PDB entry 7C7A | electron microscopy, 2.80 A resolution | chains A and J of the 13 polymer chains in the assembly

Chain A:
Molecule: Ribonuclease MRP RNA subunit NME1
Source organism: Saccharomyces cerevisiae (strain ATCC 204508 / S288c)
Sequence (340 nucleotides; row label = number of the first residue in the row):
     1 AAUCCAUGACCAAAGAAUCGUCACAAAUCGAAGCUUACAAAAUGGAGUAA
    51 AAUUUUGUUUACUCAGUAAUAUGCUUUGGGUUGAAAGUCUCCCACCAAUU
   101 CGUAUGCGGAAAACGUAAUGAGAUUUAAAAAUUUUAAAUUGUUUAAAUCA
   151 ACUCAUUAAGGAGGAUGCCCUUGGGUAUUCUGCUUCUUGACCUGGUACCU
   201 CUAUUGCAGGGUACUGGUGUUUUCUUCGGUACUGGAUUCCGUUUGUAUGG
   251 AAUCUAAACCAUAGUUAUGACGAUUGCUCUUUCCCGUGCUGGAUCGAGUA
   301 ACCCAAUGGAGCUUACUAUUCUUGGUCCAUGGAUUCACCC
Unresolved in the structure: 132-136, 336-340

Chain J:
Protein: Ribonuclease P/MRP protein subunit RPP1
Source organism: Saccharomyces cerevisiae (strain ATCC 204508 / S288c)
Notes: EC 3.1.26.5
UniProt: P38786 (RPP1_YEAST); residue numbers follow UniProt; this construct covers 1-293
Chain sequence (293 residues; each row starts with the number of its first residue):
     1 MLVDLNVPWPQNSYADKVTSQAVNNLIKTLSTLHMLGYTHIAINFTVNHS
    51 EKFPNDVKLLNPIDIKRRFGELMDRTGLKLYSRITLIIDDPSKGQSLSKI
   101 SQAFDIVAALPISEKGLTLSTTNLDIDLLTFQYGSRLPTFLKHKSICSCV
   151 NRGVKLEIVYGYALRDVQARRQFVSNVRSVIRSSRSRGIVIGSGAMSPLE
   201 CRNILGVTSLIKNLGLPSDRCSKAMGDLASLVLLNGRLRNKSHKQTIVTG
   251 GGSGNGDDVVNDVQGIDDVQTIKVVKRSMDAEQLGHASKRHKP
Unresolved in the structure: 293

How chain A and chain J interact:
Contacting residue pairs (7; chain A residue first):
  G141(A) - Asn151(J)  sugar contact
  C302(A) - Arg187(J)  salt bridge to the phosphate
  C303(A) - Arg185(J)  hydrogen bond to the phosphate
  C303(A) - Arg187(J)  salt bridge to the phosphate
  C304(A) - Arg185(J)  salt bridge to the phosphate
  U320(A) - Lys223(J)  hydrogen bond to the sugar
  G331(A) - His286(J)  salt bridge to the phosphate
Other interface residues (no listed pair), chain A (9 interface residues in all): A301, U319, G332
Other interface residues (no listed pair), chain J (7 interface residues in all): Arg220, Asp227

In short:
Chain A and chain J form an interface of 9 and 7 residues respectively; the contacts include 2 hydrogen bonds
and 4 salt bridges. Polar pairs include U320(A)-Lys223(J), C303(A)-Arg185(J) and C302(A)-Arg187(J).
Here chain A is Ribonuclease MRP RNA subunit NME1 and chain J is Ribonuclease P/MRP protein subunit RPP1, both
from Saccharomyces cerevisiae (strain ATCC 204508 / S288c). Entry 7C7A (Cryo-EM structure of yeast
Ribonuclease MRP with substrate ITS1) was determined by electron microscopy (same publication as 7C79).
